6LAO - chains C and D of the 4 polymer chains in the assembly; structure by electron microscopy, 2.64 A resolution.

# Chain C
Molecule: Capsid protein VP3
From: Echovirus E11
Chain sequence (238 residues; each row starts with the number of its first residue):
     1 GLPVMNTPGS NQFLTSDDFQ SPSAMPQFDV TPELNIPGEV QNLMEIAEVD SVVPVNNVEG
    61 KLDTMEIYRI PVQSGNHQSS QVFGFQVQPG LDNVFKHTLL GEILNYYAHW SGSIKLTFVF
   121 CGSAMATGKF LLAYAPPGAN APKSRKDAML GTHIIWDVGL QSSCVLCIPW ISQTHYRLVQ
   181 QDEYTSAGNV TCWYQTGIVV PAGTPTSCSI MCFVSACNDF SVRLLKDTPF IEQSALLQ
Residues lining bound ligands: sphingosine (SPH): Tyr106, Ala108, His109, Leu178, Leu224, Leu225, Lys226, Asp227

# Chain D
Molecule: Capsid protein VP4
From: Echovirus E11
Chain sequence (69 residues; each row starts with the number of its first residue):
     1 MGAQVSTQKT GAHETGLNAS GRSIIHYTNI NYYKDAASNS ANRQDFSQDP GKFTEPVKDI
    61 MVKSLPALN
Disordered / not traced: 14-23

# Interface between chain C and chain D
Pairs across the interface - 31 pairs, chain C then chain D:
  Asp18(C) - Ser40(D)
  Asp18(C) - Ala41(D)  hydrogen bond (side chain-backbone)
  Asp18(C) - Arg43(D)  salt bridge
  Phe19(C) - Ser40(D)
  Gln20(C) - Asn29(D)
  Gln20(C) - Ile30(D)  hydrogen bond (side chain-backbone)
  Gln20(C) - Asn31(D)
  Gln20(C) - Tyr32(D)  hydrogen bond (side chain-backbone)
  Gln20(C) - Tyr33(D)
  Gln20(C) - Ser38(D)
  Ser21(C) - Ser38(D)  hydrogen bond (backbone-side chain)
  Pro22(C) - Tyr33(D)
  Pro22(C) - Ser38(D)
  Ser23(C) - Asp35(D)
  Ser23(C) - Ser38(D)  hydrogen bond (backbone-side chain)
  Met25(C) - Asp35(D)
  Pro26(C) - Asp35(D)
  Gln27(C) - Lys34(D)
  Gln27(C) - Asp35(D)  hydrogen bond
  Gly38(C) - Lys52(D)
  Glu39(C) - Lys52(D)  hydrogen bond (backbone-side chain)
  Val40(C) - Phe53(D)  hydrophobic
  Gln41(C) - Ser47(D)
  Glu45(C) - Gln48(D)
  Glu45(C) - Asp49(D)  hydrogen bond (side chain-backbone)
  Glu45(C) - Phe53(D)
  Glu48(C) - Thr54(D)
  Val49(C) - Phe53(D)  hydrophobic
  Gln161(C) - Pro66(D)
  Gln161(C) - Ala67(D)  hydrogen bond (side chain-backbone)
  Gln161(C) - Leu68(D)
Other interface residues (no listed pair), chain C (21 interface residues in all): Ser16, Asp17, Asn42, Leu160
Other interface residues (no listed pair), chain D (22 interface residues in all): Asn39, Pro50

# Overview
The interface between chain C and chain D involves 21 residues on one side and 22 on the other; the contacts
include 9 hydrogen bonds and 1 salt bridge. Polar contacts include Asp18(C)-Arg43(D), Asp18(C)-Ala41(D) and
Gln20(C)-Ile30(D). Ligands of chain C: sphingosine.
Chain C is Capsid protein VP3 and chain D is Capsid protein VP4, both from Echovirus E11; the structure,
Cryo-EM structure of echovirus 11 complexed with its attaching receptor CD55 at pH 5.5, was determined by
electron microscopy together with 6LA3, 6LA4, 6LA5, 6LA6, 6LA7, 6LAP and 3 further entries from the same
study.
